Entry 9CU1 (electron microscopy, 2.83 A resolution); this record covers chains I and N of the 14 polymer chains in the assembly.

Chain I:
Protein: Nitrogenase molybdenum-iron protein beta chain
From: Azotobacter vinelandii
Notes: EC 1.18.6.1
Reference sequence: P07329 (NIFK_AZOVI); residue numbers follow UniProt; this construct covers 1-523
Amino-acid sequence (523 residues; each row starts with the number of its first residue):
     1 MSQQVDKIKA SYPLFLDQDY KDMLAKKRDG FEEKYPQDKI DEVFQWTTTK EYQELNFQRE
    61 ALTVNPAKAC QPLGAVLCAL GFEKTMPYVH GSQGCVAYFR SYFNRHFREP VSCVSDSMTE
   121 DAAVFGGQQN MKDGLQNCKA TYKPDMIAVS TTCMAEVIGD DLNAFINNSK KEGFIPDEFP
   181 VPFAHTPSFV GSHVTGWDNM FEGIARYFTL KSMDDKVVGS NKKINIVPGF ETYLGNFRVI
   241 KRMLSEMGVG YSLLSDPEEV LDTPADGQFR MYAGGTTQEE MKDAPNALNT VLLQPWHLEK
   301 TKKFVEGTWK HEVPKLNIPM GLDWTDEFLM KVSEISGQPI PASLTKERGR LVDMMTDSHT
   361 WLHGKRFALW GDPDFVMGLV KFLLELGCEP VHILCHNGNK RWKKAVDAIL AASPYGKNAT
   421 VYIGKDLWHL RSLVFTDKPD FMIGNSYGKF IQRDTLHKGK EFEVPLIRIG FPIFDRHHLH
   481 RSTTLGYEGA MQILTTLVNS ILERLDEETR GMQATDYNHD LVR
Disordered / not traced: 1
Metal / ion sites: fe(8)-S(7) cluster Fe: Cys70, Cys95, Cys153, Ser188 (shared with 3 residues of chain H); Fe ion site 1: Arg108, Glu109 (shared with 1 residue of chain K); Fe ion site 2: Asp353, Asp357 (shared with 2 residues of chain K)
Small-molecule neighbours: fe(8)-S(7) cluster (CLF): Cys70, Pro72, Ser92, Gly94, Cys95, Tyr98, Phe99, Thr152, Cys153, Ser188
Curated features (UniProtKB/Swiss-Prot):
  - binding site ([8Fe-7S] cluster): Cys70, Cys95, Cys153, Ser188

Chain N:
Protein: Protein FeSII
From: Azotobacter vinelandii
Reference sequence: Q44501 (FESII_AZOVI); residue numbers follow UniProt; this construct covers 1-122
Amino-acid sequence (122 residues; each row starts with the number of its first residue):
     1 MATIYFSSPL MPHNKKVQAV AGKRSTKKGV AQENGVKIPF ECQDGNCGSC LVKITHLDGE
    61 RIKGMLLTDK ERNVLKSVGK LPKSEEERAA VRDLPPTYRL ACQTIVTDED LLVEFTGEPG
   121 GA
Disordered / not traced: 1
Differences from the reference sequence: conflict Lys27 (Leu in Q44501), Lys28 (Leu in Q44501)
Metal / ion sites: 2Fe-2S cluster Fe: Cys42, Cys47, Cys50, Cys102
Small-molecule neighbours:
  - 2Fe-2S cluster (FES): Phe40, Glu41, Cys42, Gly45, Asn46, Cys47, Ser49, Cys50, Cys102
  - 4Fe-4S cluster (SF4): Pro119, Gly121, Ala122

Interface between chain I and chain N:
Pairs across the interface (13; chain I residue first):
  Thr119(I) with Leu66(N)
  Glu120(I) with Ile105(N)
  Asp121(I) with Thr68(N); Lys70(N), salt bridge
  Ala123(I) with Arg24(N)
  Val124(I) with Thr26(N); Cys102(N)
  Phe125(I) with Gln43(N); Asp44(N); Gly45(N); Gln103(N)
  Val157(I) with Arg24(N)
  Ile158(I) with Arg24(N)

In short:
Chain I and chain N form an interface of 8 and 11 residues respectively; the contacts include 1 salt bridge.
The salt-bridged pair is Asp121(I)-Lys70(N). Ligands of chain I: fe(8)-S(7) cluster. Chain N binds 4Fe-4S
cluster and 2Fe-2S cluster.
Chain I is Nitrogenase molybdenum-iron protein beta chain and chain N is Protein FeSII, both from Azotobacter
vinelandii; the structure, Azotobacter vinelandii filamentous 2:2:1 MoFeP:FeP:FeSII-Complex (termini; C1
symmetry), was determined by electron microscopy (same publication as 9CTZ, 9CU0 and 9CU2).
